PDB entry 7WTK | electron microscopy, 3.60 A resolution | chains C and B of the 9 polymer chains in the assembly

== Chain C (and B) ==
Name: Spike glycoprotein
Organism: Severe acute respiratory syndrome coronavirus 2
Notes: chain B of this document is another copy of the same molecule, construct and numbering; everything in this record applies to it too
UniProtKB: P0DTC2 (SPIKE_SARS2); aligned to UniProt positions 14-1159 over residues 14-1164 (the alignment contains insertions or deletions, so no single offset holds)
Amino-acid sequence (1149 residues; each row starts with the number of its first residue; note: 5 numbers in that range are skipped by the numbering (no residue carries them; nothing is unmodelled there)):
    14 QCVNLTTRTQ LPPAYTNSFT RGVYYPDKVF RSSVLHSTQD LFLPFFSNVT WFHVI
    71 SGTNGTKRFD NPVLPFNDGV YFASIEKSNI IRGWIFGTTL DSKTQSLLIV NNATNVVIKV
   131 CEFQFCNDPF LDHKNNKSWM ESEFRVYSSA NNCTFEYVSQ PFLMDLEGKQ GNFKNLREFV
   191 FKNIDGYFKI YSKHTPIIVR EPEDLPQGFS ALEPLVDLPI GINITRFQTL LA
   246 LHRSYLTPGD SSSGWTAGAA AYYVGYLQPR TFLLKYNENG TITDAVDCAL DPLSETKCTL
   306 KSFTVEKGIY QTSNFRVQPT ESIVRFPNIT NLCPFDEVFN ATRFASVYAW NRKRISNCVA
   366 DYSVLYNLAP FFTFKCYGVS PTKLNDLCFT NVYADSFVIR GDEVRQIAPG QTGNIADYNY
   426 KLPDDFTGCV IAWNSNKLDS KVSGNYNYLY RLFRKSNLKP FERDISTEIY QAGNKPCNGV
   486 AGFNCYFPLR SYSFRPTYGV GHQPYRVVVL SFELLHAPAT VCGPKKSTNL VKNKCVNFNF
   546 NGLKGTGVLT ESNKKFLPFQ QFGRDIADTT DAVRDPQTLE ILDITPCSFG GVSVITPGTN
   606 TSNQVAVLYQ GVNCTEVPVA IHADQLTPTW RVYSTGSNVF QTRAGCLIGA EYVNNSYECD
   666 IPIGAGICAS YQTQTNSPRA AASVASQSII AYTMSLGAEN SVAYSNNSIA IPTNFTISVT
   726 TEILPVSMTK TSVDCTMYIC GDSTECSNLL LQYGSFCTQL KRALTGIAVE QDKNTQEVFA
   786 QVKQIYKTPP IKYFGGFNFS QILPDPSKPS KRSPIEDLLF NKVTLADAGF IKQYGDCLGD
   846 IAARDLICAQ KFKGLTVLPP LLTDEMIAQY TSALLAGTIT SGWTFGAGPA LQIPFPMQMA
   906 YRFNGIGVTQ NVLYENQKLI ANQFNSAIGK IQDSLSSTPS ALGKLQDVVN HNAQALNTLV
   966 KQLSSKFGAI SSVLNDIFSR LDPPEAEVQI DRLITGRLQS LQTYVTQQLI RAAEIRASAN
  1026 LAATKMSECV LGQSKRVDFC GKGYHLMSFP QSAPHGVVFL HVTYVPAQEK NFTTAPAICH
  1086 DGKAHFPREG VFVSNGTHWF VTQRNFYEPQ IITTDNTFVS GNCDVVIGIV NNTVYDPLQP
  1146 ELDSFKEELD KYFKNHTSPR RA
Disordered / not traced: 71-76, 246-255, 679-690, 831-850, 1165-1167
Differences from the reference sequence: variant Val-67 (Ala in P0DTC2), Ile-95 (Thr in P0DTC2), Asp-142 (Gly in P0DTC2), Ile-208 (Leu212 in P0DTC2), Asp-341 (Gly339 in P0DTC2), Leu-373 (Ser371 in P0DTC2), Pro-375 (Ser373 in P0DTC2), Phe-377 (Ser375 in P0DTC2), Asn-419 (Lys417 in P0DTC2), Lys-442 (Asn440 in P0DTC2), Ser-448 (Gly446 in P0DTC2), Asn-479 (Ser477 in P0DTC2), Lys-480 (Thr478 in P0DTC2), Ala-486 (Glu484 in P0DTC2), Arg-495 (Gln493 in P0DTC2), Ser-498 (Gly496 in P0DTC2), Arg-500 (Gln498 in P0DTC2), Tyr-503 (Asn501 in P0DTC2), His-507 (Tyr505 in P0DTC2), Lys-549 (Thr547 in P0DTC2), Gly-616 (Asp614 in P0DTC2), Tyr-657 (His655 in P0DTC2), Ala-685 (Arg683 in P0DTC2), Ala-687 (Arg685 in P0DTC2), Lys-766 (Asn764 in P0DTC2), Tyr-798 (Asp796 in P0DTC2), Pro-819 (Phe817 in P0DTC2), Lys-858 (Asn856 in P0DTC2), Pro-894 (Ala892 in P0DTC2), Pro-901 (Ala899 in P0DTC2), Pro-944 (Ala942 in P0DTC2), His-956 (Gln954 in P0DTC2), Lys-971 (Asn969 in P0DTC2), Phe-983 (Leu981 in P0DTC2); insertion (211-213); engineered mutation Pro-988 (Lys986 in P0DTC2), Pro-989 (Val987 in P0DTC2); expression tag (1165-1167)
UniProt features mapped onto this chain:
  - glycosylation (N-linked (GlcNAc...) asparagine): Asn-17 (complex), Asn-61 (hybrid), Asn-336 (complex), Asn-608 (hybrid)
Disulfides: Cys-15/Cys-136, Cys-131/Cys-163, Cys-293/Cys-303, Cys-338/Cys-363, Cys-381/Cys-434, Cys-393/Cys-527, Cys-482/Cys-490, Cys-619/Cys-651, Cys-664/Cys-673, Cys-740/Cys-762, Cys-745/Cys-751, Cys-1034/Cys-1045, Cys-1084/Cys-1128
Glycans and other covalent adducts: N-acetylglucosamine (NAG) linked to Asn-61, Asn-605, Asn-618, Asn-659, Asn-711, Asn-719, Asn-803, Asn-1100, Asn-1136, Asn-1160
Residues lining bound ligands:
  - N-acetylglucosamine (NAG; 2-acetamido-2-deoxy-beta-D-glucopyranose), molecule 1: Asn-193, Asp-195, Gly-196, Ile-230, Gly-231, Ile-232, Asn-233, Ile-234
  - N-acetylglucosamine (NAG), molecule 2: Ile-230, Gly-231, Ile-232

== How chain C and chain B interact ==
Residue-residue contacts (134; chain C residue first):
  Lys-41(C) / His-521(B)
  Lys-41(C) / Phe-564(B)
  Lys-41(C) / Gln-565(B)
  Val-42(C) / Gln-565(B)  hydrogen bond (backbone-side chain)
  Val-42(C) / Phe-567(B)
  Val-42(C) / Arg-569(B)
  Phe-43(C) / Lys-560(B)
  Phe-43(C) / Phe-561(B)  hydrophobic
  Phe-43(C) / Gln-565(B)
  Phe-43(C) / Phe-567(B)
  Phe-43(C) / Gly-568(B)
  Phe-43(C) / Arg-569(B)  hydrogen bond (backbone-backbone)
  Lys-113(C) / Ile-470(B)
  Lys-113(C) / Thr-472(B)
  Asp-195(C) / Pro-428(B)
  Asp-195(C) / Pro-465(B)
  Asp-195(C) / Phe-466(B)
  Gly-196(C) / Phe-466(B)
  Tyr-197(C) / Tyr-398(B)
  Pro-224(C) / Phe-564(B)
  Pro-229(C) / Arg-357(B)
  Tyr-371(C) / Phe-488(B)
  Thr-387(C) / Phe-458(B)
  Asp-739(C) / Asn-319(B)  hydrogen bond
  Asp-739(C) / Arg-321(B)  salt bridge
  Met-742(C) / Pro-591(B)  hydrophobic
  Met-742(C) / Phe-594(B)  hydrophobic
  Asp-747(C) / Thr-551(B)
  Gln-757(C) / Lys-971(B)
  Gln-757(C) / Phe-972(B)
  Gln-757(C) / Gly-973(B)
  Tyr-758(C) / Ser-970(B)
  Tyr-758(C) / Phe-972(B)
  Gly-759(C) / Ser-970(B)
  Phe-761(C) / Gln-967(B)
  Phe-761(C) / Phe-972(B)  hydrophobic
  Lys-766(C) / Gln-316(B)
  Arg-767(C) / Gln-959(B)
  Lys-788(C) / Leu-701(B)
  Gln-789(C) / Ala-703(B)
  Gln-789(C) / Asn-705(B)
  Ile-790(C) / Leu-701(B)  hydrophobic
  Ile-790(C) / Ala-703(B)  hydrogen bond (backbone-backbone)
  Ile-790(C) / Glu-704(B)
  Ile-790(C) / Asn-705(B)  hydrogen bond (backbone-backbone)
  Tyr-791(C) / Asn-705(B)
  Tyr-791(C) / Val-707(B)  hydrophobic
  Lys-792(C) / Asn-705(B)  hydrogen bond (backbone-backbone)
  Lys-792(C) / Ser-706(B)
  Pro-794(C) / Tyr-709(B)  hydrophobic
  Phe-799(C) / Tyr-709(B)
  Phe-857(C) / Pro-591(B)  hydrophobic
  Phe-857(C) / Phe-594(B)
  Lys-858(C) / Ala-572(B)
  Lys-858(C) / Thr-574(B)
  Gly-859(C) / Phe-594(B)
  Pro-864(C) / Ala-649(B)  hydrophobic
  Pro-865(C) / Ala-670(B)  hydrogen bond (backbone-backbone)
  Leu-866(C) / Pro-667(B)  hydrophobic
  Leu-866(C) / Ala-670(B)
  Leu-866(C) / Gly-671(B)  hydrogen bond (backbone-backbone)
  Leu-866(C) / Met-699(B)  hydrophobic
  Met-871(C) / Gly-671(B)
  Met-871(C) / Leu-701(B)  hydrophobic
  Gln-874(C) / Leu-701(B)
  Tyr-875(C) / Leu-701(B)
  Thr-885(C) / Val-707(B)
  Thr-885(C) / Tyr-709(B)
  Gly-891(C) / Asp-1043(B)
  Ala-892(C) / Gly-1048(B)
  Ala-892(C) / Pro-1071(B)
  Pro-894(C) / Pro-1071(B)
  Pro-894(C) / Glu-1074(B)
  Leu-896(C) / Ala-715(B)
  Leu-896(C) / Pro-717(B)
  Leu-896(C) / Glu-1074(B)
  Gln-897(C) / Val-707(B)
  Gln-897(C) / Ala-708(B)
  Gln-897(C) / Ser-713(B)
  Gln-897(C) / Ile-714(B)
  Gln-897(C) / Ala-715(B)
  Gln-897(C) / Asn-1076(B)
  Ile-898(C) / Tyr-709(B)
  Ile-898(C) / Ile-714(B)  hydrophobic
  Pro-899(C) / Tyr-709(B)  hydrophobic
  Pro-899(C) / Ser-713(B)
  Phe-900(C) / Tyr-709(B)
  Met-902(C) / Ile-714(B)  hydrophobic
  Met-902(C) / Thr-1079(B)
  Met-902(C) / Val-1096(B)  hydrophobic
  Tyr-906(C) / Gly-1095(B)
  Tyr-906(C) / Val-1096(B)
  Tyr-906(C) / Arg-1109(B)  hydrogen bond
  Gln-915(C) / Phe-1091(B)
  Gln-915(C) / Pro-1092(B)
  Asn-916(C) / Ser-1125(B)  hydrogen bond
  Tyr-919(C) / Pro-1081(B)
  Tyr-919(C) / Phe-1091(B)  hydrophobic
  Tyr-919(C) / Val-1130(B)
  Tyr-919(C) / Val-1131(B)
  Glu-920(C) / Ser-1125(B)
  Gln-922(C) / Val-1131(B)
  Val-965(C) / Ala-572(B)
  Lys-966(C) / Ile-571(B)
  Leu-968(C) / Ala-572(B)
  Ser-969(C) / Asp-573(B)
  Asn-980(C) / Lys-549(B)  hydrogen bond (side chain-backbone)
  Phe-983(C) / Lys-388(B)
  Ser-984(C) / Lys-388(B)
  Ser-984(C) / Leu-392(B)
  Ser-984(C) / Lys-549(B)  hydrogen bond
  Arg-985(C) / Gly-383(B)
  Arg-985(C) / Val-384(B)
  Arg-985(C) / Ser-385(B)  hydrogen bond (backbone-backbone)
  Arg-985(C) / Leu-392(B)
  Arg-985(C) / Leu-519(B)
  Leu-986(C) / Ser-385(B)
  Leu-986(C) / Lys-388(B)
  Asp-987(C) / Ser-385(B)  hydrogen bond (backbone-side chain)
  Asp-987(C) / Lys-388(B)
  Val-993(C) / Arg-997(B)
  Asp-996(C) / Arg-997(B)
  Gln-1004(C) / Gln-1004(B)  hydrogen bond
  Thr-1011(C) / Thr-1011(B)
  Ile-1015(C) / Ile-1015(B)  hydrophobic
  Arg-1021(C) / Glu-1019(B)
  Thr-1029(C) / Arg-1041(B)
  Ser-1032(C) / Val-1042(B)
  Glu-1033(C) / Arg-1041(B)  salt bridge
  Glu-1033(C) / Val-1042(B)
  Leu-1036(C) / Asp-1043(B)
  Arg-1041(C) / Arg-1041(B)
  Phe-1150(C) / Lys-1151(B)
  His-1161(C) / His-1161(B)
Also at the interface, not in a pair above, chain C (89 interface residues in all): Tyr-38, Asp-40, Glu-223, Asn-284, Gln-764, Tyr-798, Lys-856, Ser-977, Pro-988, Glu-992, Gln-1007, Leu-1014, Gly-1037, Glu-1146
Also at the interface, not in a pair above, chain B (102 interface residues in all): Ser-471, Glu-518, Gly-550, Lys-559, Leu-562, Thr-590, Ile-668, Gly-669, Cys-673, Gly-702, Ser-710, Asn-711, Thr-1008, Tyr-1049, Val-1070, Ala-1072, Ala-1080, Phe-1123, Gly-1126, Ile-1132, Leu-1143

== In short ==
89 residues of chain C and 102 residues of chain B are in contact, with 15 hydrogen bonds and 2 salt bridges.
Polar contacts include Asp-739(C)/Arg-321(B), Glu-1033(C)/Arg-1041(B) and Val-42(C)/Gln-565(B). Bound to chain
C: N-acetylglucosamine.
Chain C and chain B are both Spike glycoprotein (Severe acute respiratory syndrome coronavirus 2); the
structure, SARS-CoV-2 Omicron variant spike in complex with Fab XGv286, was determined by electron microscopy
together with 7WTF, 7WTG and 7WTJ from the same study.
